PDB entry 7WUI | electron microscopy, 3.10 A resolution | chains B and N of the 7 polymer chains in the assembly

== Chain B ==
Molecule: Guanine nucleotide-binding protein G(I)/G(S)/G(T) subunit beta-1
Organism: Homo sapiens
Reference sequence: P62873 (GBB1_HUMAN); numbering as in UniProt (aligned over 2-340)
Sequence (358 residues; numbered -17 to 340; the number before each row is that of its first residue; numbers below 1 keep their minus sign (Met-17 is residue -17)):
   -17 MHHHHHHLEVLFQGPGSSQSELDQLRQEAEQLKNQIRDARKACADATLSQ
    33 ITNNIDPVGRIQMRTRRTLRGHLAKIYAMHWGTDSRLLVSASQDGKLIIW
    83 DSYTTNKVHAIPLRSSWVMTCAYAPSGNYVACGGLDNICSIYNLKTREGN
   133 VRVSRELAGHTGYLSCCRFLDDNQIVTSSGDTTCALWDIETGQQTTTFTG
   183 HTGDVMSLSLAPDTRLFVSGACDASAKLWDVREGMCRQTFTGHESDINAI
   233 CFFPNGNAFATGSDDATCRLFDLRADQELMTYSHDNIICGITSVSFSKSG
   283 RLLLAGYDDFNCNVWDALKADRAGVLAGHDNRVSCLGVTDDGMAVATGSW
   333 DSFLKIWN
Not modelled in the structure: -17 to 2
Differences from the reference sequence: expression tag (-17 to 1)
Curated features (UniProtKB/Swiss-Prot):
  - modified residue: Ser2 (N-acetylserine), His266 (Phosphohistidine)
  - natural variant: Leu30 (L30F: In MRD42; uncertain significance), Arg52 (R52G: In MRD42), Gly64 (G64V: In MRD42), Asp76 (D76E: In MRD42; D76G: In MRD42), Gly77 (G77S: In MRD42), Lys78 (K78R: In MRD42), Ile80 (I80N: In MRD42; I80T: In MRD42), His91 (H91R: In MRD42; uncertain significance), Ala92 (A92T: In MRD42), Pro94 (P94S: In MRD42), Leu95 (L95P: In MRD42), Arg96 (R96L: In MRD42), 5 further natural variant entries in UniProt

== Chain N ==
Molecule: Nanobody-35
Organism: Lama glama
Notes: antibody fragment or engineered binder
Sequence (128 residues; each row starts with the number of its first residue):
     1 QVQLQESGGGLVQPGGSLRLSCAASGFTFSNYKMNWVRQAPGKGLEWVSD
    51 ISQSGASISYTGSVKGRFTISRDNAKNTLYLQMNSLKPEDTAVYYCARCP
   101 APFTRDCFDVTSTTYAYRGQGTQVTVSS
Not modelled in the structure: 127-128
Disulfides: Cys22-Cys96, Cys99-Cys107

== Chain B / chain N interface ==
Residue-residue contacts - 28 pairs, chain B then chain N:
  Arg8(B) - Gln120(N)  hydrogen bond
  Glu12(B) - Gln3(N)  hydrogen bond
  Lys15(B) - Gln1(N)
  Arg19(B) - Gln1(N)
  Thr184(B) - Thr114(N)
  Cys204(B) - Ala116(N)
  Cys204(B) - Tyr117(N)  hydrogen bond (backbone-side chain)
  Asp205(B) - Ala116(N)
  Asp205(B) - Tyr117(N)
  Ala206(B) - Tyr117(N)  hydrogen bond (backbone-side chain)
  Thr223(B) - Gln1(N)  hydrogen bond (backbone-backbone)
  Glu226(B) - Val2(N)
  Glu226(B) - Gly26(N)
  Glu226(B) - Phe27(N)
  Glu226(B) - Thr28(N)  hydrogen bond (side chain-backbone)
  Glu226(B) - Tyr32(N)  hydrogen bond (backbone-side chain)
  Glu226(B) - Arg98(N)  hydrogen bond (backbone-side chain)
  Ser227(B) - Tyr32(N)
  Ser227(B) - Arg98(N)
  Ser227(B) - Pro100(N)  hydrogen bond (side chain-backbone)
  Ser227(B) - Tyr117(N)  hydrogen bond (backbone-side chain)
  Asp228(B) - Pro100(N)
  Asp228(B) - Tyr117(N)  hydrogen bond
  Asp246(B) - Ala101(N)
  Asp246(B) - Pro102(N)
  Asp247(B) - Tyr32(N)
  Asp247(B) - Pro102(N)
  Ile270(B) - Phe103(N)
Other interface residues (no listed pair), chain B (16 interface residues in all): His225

== Overview ==
Chain B and chain N each contribute 16 residues to their interface; the contacts include 11 hydrogen bonds.
Polar contacts include Arg8(B)-Gln120(N), Glu12(B)-Gln3(N) and Cys204(B)-Tyr117(N).
Here chain B is Guanine nucleotide-binding protein G(I)/G(S)/G(T) subunit beta-1 (Homo sapiens) and chain N is
Nanobody-35 (Lama glama). Entry 7WUI (Tethered peptide activation mechanism of adhesion GPCRs ADGRG2 and
ADGRG4) was determined by electron microscopy together with 7WUJ and 7WUQ from the same study.
